Entry 6XP5 (electron microscopy, 4.20 A resolution (low resolution: residue-level contacts below are approximate; hydrogen-bond / salt-bridge calls are withheld)); this record covers chains U and G of the 15 polymer chains in the assembly.

# Chain U
Protein: Mediator of RNA polymerase II transcription subunit 21
From: Chaetomium thermophilum (strain DSM 1495 / CBS 144.50 / IMI 039719)
Reference sequence: G0S8E0 (G0S8E0_CHATD); residue numbers follow UniProt; this construct covers 3-137
Amino-acid sequence (135 residues; each row starts with the number of its first residue):
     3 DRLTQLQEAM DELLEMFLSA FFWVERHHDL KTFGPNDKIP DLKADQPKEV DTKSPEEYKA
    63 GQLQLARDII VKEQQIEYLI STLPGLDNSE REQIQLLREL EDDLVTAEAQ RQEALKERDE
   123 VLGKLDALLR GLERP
Not modelled in the structure: 48-53

# Chain G
Protein: Mediator of RNA polymerase II transcription subunit 7
From: Chaetomium thermophilum (strain DSM 1495 / CBS 144.50 / IMI 039719)
Reference sequence: G0SEM4 (G0SEM4_CHATD); the construct has insertions or renumbered stretches relative to UniProt, so the offset changes along the chain: -1 to 37 = UniProt 1-39; 40-164 = UniProt 40-164; 167-239 = UniProt 174-246
Amino-acid sequence (246 residues; row label = number of the first residue in the row; note: 4 numbers in that range are skipped by the numbering (no residue carries them; nothing is unmodelled there); a row labelled like 164A-164I holds insertion residues (164A, then the next letters in order); numbers below 1 keep their minus sign (Met-1 is residue -1)):
    -1 MDSSEDDGNK VAHLWPDPPA FWKDFTPENI ERYNALKQT
    40 YAQQHGLSSD ALVRIPDVPA DLINLQPPPE PVDGKWKLYG QQEALANSLQ SLEDAGIQRL
   100 APASETTSDS KHFDRGFELK KLAKSLLVNY LELMGIMSIN PAHASEKVQD IKTIVLNFHH
   160 ILNEY
164A-164I RPHQAREQL
   167 IQLMQDHLDA KRNETAAVRA VVDKAKRLIE GLASIEIPKV EDDNGRKAVE VERAALAERR
   227 EIAAWQEADA LFT
Not modelled in the structure: -1 to 11, 22-24, 40-97, 164A-164I, 199-239

# Interface between chain U and chain G
Contacting residue pairs (22):
  Leu5(U) - Ser137(G)
  Gln9(U) - Glu145(G)
  Gln9(U) - Gln148(G)
  Met12(U) - Thr152(G)
  Phe19(U) - Glu180(G)
  Phe23(U) - Asp172(G)
  Phe35(U) - Gln168(G)
  Lys61(U) - Leu169(G)
  Lys61(U) - Gln171(G)
  Pro86(U) - Ile138(G)
  Leu88(U) - Leu194(G)
  Asp89(U) - Gly197(G)
  Asn90(U) - Asn139(G)
  Glu92(U) - Ile135(G)
  Glu92(U) - Ile138(G)
  Gln95(U) - Glu131(G)
  Gln95(U) - Ile135(G)
  Leu102(U) - Ser124(G)
  Leu102(U) - Asn128(G)
  Arg113(U) - Leu118(G)
  Arg113(U) - Leu121(G)
  Ala116(U) - Arg114(G)
Interface residues without a listed pair, chain U (22 interface residues in all): Asp3, Lys33, Gln64, Glu79, Gly87, Arg120
Interface residues without a listed pair, chain G (28 interface residues in all): Lys110, Glu117, Val127, Leu132, Ala141, Ala186, Glu196, Leu198

# Overview
22 residues of chain U and 28 residues of chain G are in contact.
Chain U is Mediator of RNA polymerase II transcription subunit 21 and chain G is Mediator of RNA polymerase II
transcription subunit 7, both from Chaetomium thermophilum (strain DSM 1495 / CBS 144.50 / IMI 039719); the
structure, Head-Middle module of Mediator, was determined by electron microscopy, deposited together with
7JMN.
